PDB entry 6ZUV | X-ray diffraction, 1.54 A resolution | chain A

# Chain A
Protein: Palmitoleoyl-protein carboxylesterase NOTUM
From: Homo sapiens
Notes: EC 3.1.1.98
UniProt: Q6P988 (NOTUM_HUMAN); residues 81-451 here = UniProt positions 81-451
Sequence (383 residues; row label = number of the first residue in the row):
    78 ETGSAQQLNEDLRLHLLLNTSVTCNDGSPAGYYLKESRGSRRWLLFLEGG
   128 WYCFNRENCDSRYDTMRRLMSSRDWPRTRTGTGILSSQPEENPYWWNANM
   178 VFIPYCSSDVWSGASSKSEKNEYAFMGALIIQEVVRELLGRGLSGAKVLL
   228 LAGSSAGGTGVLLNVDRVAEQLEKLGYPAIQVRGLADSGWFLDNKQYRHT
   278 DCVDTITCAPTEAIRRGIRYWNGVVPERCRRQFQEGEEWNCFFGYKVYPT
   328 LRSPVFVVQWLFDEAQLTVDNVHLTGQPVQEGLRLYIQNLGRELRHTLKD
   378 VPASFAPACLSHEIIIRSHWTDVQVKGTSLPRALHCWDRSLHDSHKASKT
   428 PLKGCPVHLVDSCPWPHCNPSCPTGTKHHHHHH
Not modelled in the structure: 78-87, 354, 420-427, 452-460
Cystine bridges: C101-C183, C130-C136, C279-C285, C306-C318, C386-C449, C413-C432, C440-C445
Covalent attachments: N-acetylglucosamine (NAG) linked to N96
Sequence notes: expression tag (78-80, 452-460); engineered mutation S330 (Cys in Q6P988)
Residues lining bound ligands: B1J ([1-(4-chlorophenyl)-1,2,3-triazol-4-yl]methanol): G127, W128, Y129, S232, A233, T236, F268, P287, I291, F319, F320, A342, H389
Swiss-Prot annotation at these positions:
  - active site (Charge relay system): S232, D340, H389
  - modified residue: S81 (Phosphoserine)
  - glycosylation: N96 (N-linked (GlcNAc...) asparagine)
  - mutagenesis: S232 (S232A: Abolishes enzyme activity. Unable to mediate serine depalmitoleoylation of WNT proteins)
Reported in the primary citation:
  - catalytic residues: S232, D340, H389 (citing earlier work)
  - binding site for B1J: W128, F268

# Summary
Ligands of chain A: compound B1J. Covalently linked N-acetylglucosamine: at N96. UniProt lists 3 active-site
residues and one mutagenesis site. From the paper: catalytic residues S232, D340 and H389; a binding site for
B1J at W128 and F268.
Chain A is Palmitoleoyl-protein carboxylesterase NOTUM (Homo sapiens); the structure, Notum fragment 286, was
determined by X-ray diffraction together with 6ZVL from the same study.
